Entry 7T4O (electron microscopy, 3.65 A resolution); this record covers chains C and B of the 9 polymer chains in the assembly.

Chain C:
Name: Ammonia monooxygenase/methane monooxygenase, subunit C family protein
From: Methylococcus capsulatus str. Bath
Notes: EC 1.14.13.25
UniProt: Q603F1 (Q603F1_METCA); residues 30-289 here correspond to UniProt positions 1-260 (UniProt number = residue number - 29)
Amino-acid sequence (260 residues; numbered 30 to 289; the number before each row is that of its first residue):
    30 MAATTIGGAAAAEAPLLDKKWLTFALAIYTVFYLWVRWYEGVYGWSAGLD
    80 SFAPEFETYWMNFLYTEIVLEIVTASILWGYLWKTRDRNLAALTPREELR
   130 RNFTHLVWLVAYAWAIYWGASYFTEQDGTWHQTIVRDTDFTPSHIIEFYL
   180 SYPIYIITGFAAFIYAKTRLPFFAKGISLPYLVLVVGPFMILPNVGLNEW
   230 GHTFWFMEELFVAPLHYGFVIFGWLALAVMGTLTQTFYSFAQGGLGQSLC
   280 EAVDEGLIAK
Unresolved in the structure: 30-44, 54-97, 160-178, 221-246, 281-289
Small-molecule neighbours:
  - 1,2-didecanoyl-sn-glycero-3-phosphocholine (P1O), molecule 1: Trp50, Phe53, Leu107, Leu111, Arg129, Arg130, Thr133, Val136, Trp137, Ala140, Ile183, Thr187, Tyr194, Arg198
  - 1,2-didecanoyl-sn-glycero-3-phosphocholine (P1O), molecule 2: Ser105, Trp108, Gly109, Trp112, Phe189, Phe192, Ile193, Ile206, Leu211, Val215, Phe218
  - 1,2-didecanoyl-sn-glycero-3-phosphocholine (P1O), molecule 3: Leu208, Leu211, Val212, Leu254
Reported in the primary citation:
  - conformationally variable residues (order/disorder transition): Ala54 to Ile97, His160 to Tyr178, Leu221 to Tyr246

Chain B:
Name: Particulate methane monooxygenase beta subunit
From: Methylococcus capsulatus str. Bath
Notes: EC 1.14.18.3
UniProt: Q607G3 (PMOA_METCA); residue numbers follow UniProt; this construct covers 1-247
Amino-acid sequence (247 residues; row label = number of the first residue in the row):
     1 MSAAQSAVRSHAEAVQVSRTIDWMALFVVFFVIVGSYHIHAMLTMGDWDF
    51 WSDWKDRRLWVTVTPIVLVTFPAAVQSYLWERYRLPWGATVCVLGLLLGE
   101 WINRYFNFWGWTYFPINFVFPASLVPGAIILDTVLMLSGSYLFTAIVGAM
   151 GWGLIFYPGNWPIIAPLHVPVEYNGMLMSIADIQGYNYVRTGTPEYIRMV
   201 EKGTLRTFGKDVAPVSAFFSAFMSILIYFMWHFIGRWFSNERFLQST
Unresolved in the structure: 1-6
Small-molecule neighbours:
  - 1,2-didecanoyl-sn-glycero-3-phosphocholine (P1O), molecule 1: Ser140, Leu142, Phe143, Ile146
  - 1,2-didecanoyl-sn-glycero-3-phosphocholine (P1O), molecule 2: Tyr141, Leu142, Phe229, His232, Phe233, Arg236
  - 1,2-didecanoyl-sn-glycero-3-phosphocholine (P1O), molecule 3: Trp237, Arg242, Phe243, Leu244, Gln245, Ser246, Thr247
  - diundecyl phosphatidyl choline (PLC): Arg57, Val147, Gly151, Leu154, Ile155, Tyr157, Pro158, Trp161, Lys210, Asp211, Val212, Ala213, Pro214, Ala217, Phe218

How chain C and chain B interact:
Pairs across the interface (93; chain C residue first):
  Leu46(C) - Val17(B)  hydrophobic
  Pro124(C) - Ala7(B)
  Arg125(C) - Ala7(B)
  Arg125(C) - Arg9(B)
  Phe132(C) - Val17(B)  hydrophobic
  Phe132(C) - Ile21(B)  hydrophobic
  Leu135(C) - Ile21(B)  hydrophobic
  Leu135(C) - Met24(B)  hydrophobic
  Val136(C) - Met24(B)  hydrophobic
  Leu138(C) - Val28(B)
  Val139(C) - Met24(B)  hydrophobic
  Val139(C) - Phe27(B)  hydrophobic
  Ala142(C) - Val28(B)  hydrophobic
  Ala142(C) - Phe31(B)
  Trp143(C) - Phe31(B)  hydrophobic
  Ile145(C) - Gly35(B)
  Tyr146(C) - Val34(B)  hydrophobic
  Ala149(C) - Gly35(B)
  Ala149(C) - Ile39(B)
  Ser150(C) - Val34(B)
  Ser150(C) - His38(B)  hydrogen bond
  Ser150(C) - Gly99(B)
  Tyr151(C) - Phe106(B)
  Thr153(C) - Ile39(B)
  Glu154(C) - His38(B)  salt bridge
  Glu154(C) - Met42(B)
  Glu154(C) - Phe50(B)
  Glu154(C) - Glu100(B)
  Glu154(C) - Asn103(B)  hydrogen bond
  Glu154(C) - Arg104(B)  salt bridge
  Glu154(C) - Phe108(B)
  Gln155(C) - Asn107(B)  hydrogen bond
  Thr158(C) - Asn107(B)  hydrogen bond
  Thr158(C) - Phe108(B)
  Phe201(C) - Phe243(B)
  Phe202(C) - Phe243(B)
  Ala203(C) - Phe243(B)
  Lys204(C) - Phe243(B)
  Lys204(C) - Gln245(B)  hydrogen bond (backbone-side chain)
  Gly205(C) - Phe243(B)
  Gly205(C) - Leu244(B)
  Gly205(C) - Gln245(B)
  Ile206(C) - Phe243(B)
  Ile206(C) - Leu244(B)  hydrogen bond (backbone-backbone)
  Ile206(C) - Thr247(B)
  Ser207(C) - Arg242(B)
  Ser207(C) - Phe243(B)
  Leu208(C) - Trp237(B)  hydrophobic
  Leu208(C) - Asn240(B)
  Leu208(C) - Arg242(B)  hydrogen bond (backbone-backbone)
  Pro209(C) - Asn240(B)
  Pro209(C) - Arg242(B)
  Leu211(C) - Thr247(B)
  Phe248(C) - Ile39(B)
  Phe248(C) - Leu43(B)  hydrophobic
  Val249(C) - His40(B)
  Val249(C) - Leu43(B)  hydrophobic
  Val249(C) - Thr44(B)
  Gly252(C) - Ser36(B)
  Gly252(C) - Phe71(B)
  Trp253(C) - His40(B)  hydrogen bond
  Trp253(C) - Phe71(B)
  Trp253(C) - Trp231(B)
  Trp253(C) - Phe238(B)
  Leu254(C) - Phe238(B)  hydrophobic
  Ala255(C) - Val32(B)
  Ala255(C) - Ser36(B)
  Leu256(C) - Phe71(B)  hydrophobic
  Leu256(C) - Trp231(B)  hydrophobic
  Leu256(C) - Phe238(B)  hydrophobic
  Ala257(C) - Phe238(B)
  Val258(C) - Val32(B)  hydrophobic
  Met259(C) - Val75(B)  hydrophobic
  Met259(C) - Tyr78(B)  hydrogen bond (backbone-side chain)
  Gly260(C) - Phe238(B)
  Gly260(C) - Asn240(B)
  Leu262(C) - Ala25(B)  hydrophobic
  Leu262(C) - Val29(B)  hydrophobic
  Thr263(C) - Tyr78(B)
  Thr263(C) - Arg82(B)
  Thr263(C) - Tyr83(B)
  Thr263(C) - Glu241(B)  hydrogen bond
  Gln264(C) - Glu241(B)  hydrogen bond (side chain-backbone)
  Gln264(C) - Arg242(B)
  Phe266(C) - Ala25(B)  hydrophobic
  Phe266(C) - Tyr83(B)
  Tyr267(C) - Arg82(B)  hydrogen bond
  Tyr267(C) - Glu241(B)
  Phe269(C) - Ile21(B)  hydrophobic
  Gly275(C) - Val8(B)
  Gln276(C) - His11(B)
  Ser277(C) - His11(B)
  Ser277(C) - Val15(B)
Interface residues without a listed pair, chain C (56 interface residues in all): Asp47, Leu128, Tyr141, Val212, Gly272, Gly273, Leu278
Interface residues without a listed pair, chain B (54 interface residues in all): Ser10, Ala14, Ser18, Thr20, Ile33, Ala74, Ile102, Ser239

Summary:
The interface between chain C and chain B involves 56 residues on one side and 54 on the other; the contacts
include 12 hydrogen bonds and 2 salt bridges. Polar pairs include Glu154(C)-His38(B), Glu154(C)-Arg104(B) and
Ser150(C)-His38(B). One 1,2-didecanoyl-sn-glycero-3-phosphocholine molecule is bound between chain C and chain
B. From the paper: conformational variability at Ala54(C), His160(C) and Leu221(C).
Chain C is Ammonia monooxygenase/methane monooxygenase, subunit C family protein and chain B is Particulate
methane monooxygenase beta subunit, both from Methylococcus capsulatus str. Bath; the structure, CryoEM
structure of Methylococcus capsulatus (Bath) pMMO treated with potassium cyanide in a native lipid nanodisc
..., was determined by electron microscopy together with 7S4H, 7S4I, 7S4J, 7S4K, 7S4L, 7S4M and 7T4P from the
same study.
